Entry 8YHD (electron microscopy, 2.93 A resolution); this record covers chains G and M of the 15 polymer chains in the assembly.

== Chain G ==
Molecule: a protein
Chain sequence (240 residues; each row starts with the number of its first residue):
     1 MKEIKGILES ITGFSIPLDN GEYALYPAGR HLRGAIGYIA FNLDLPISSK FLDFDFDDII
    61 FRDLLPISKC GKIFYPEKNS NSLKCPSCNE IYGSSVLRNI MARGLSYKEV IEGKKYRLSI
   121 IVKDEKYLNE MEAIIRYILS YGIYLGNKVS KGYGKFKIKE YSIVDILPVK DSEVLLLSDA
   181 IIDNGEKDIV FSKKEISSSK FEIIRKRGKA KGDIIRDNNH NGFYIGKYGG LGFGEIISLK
Not modelled in the structure: 1-3, 90, 227, 240
Bound ions: Zn2+ near Cys70 (its only coordinating residue here)

== Chain M ==
Molecule: 66-nt RNA strand
Sequence (66 nucleotides; each row starts with the number of its first residue; note: 1 number in that range is skipped by the numbering (no residue carries it; nothing is unmodelled there); numbers below 1 keep their minus sign (G-10 is residue -10)):
   -10 GGUUAAAACU
     1 CUUCUCAUGC UGGAUUCGAA AUUAGGUGCG CUUCGCGUUU AAGUCCCAUA UGGUGG
Not modelled in the structure: -10, 45-56

== Chain G / chain M interface ==
Pairs across the interface (49; chain G residue first):
  Pro17(G) - U-7(M)  base contact
  Pro17(G) - A-6(M)  phosphate contact
  Leu18(G) - U-7(M)  base contact
  Asp19(G) - U-7(M)  hydrogen bond to the base
  Arg30(G) - U-8(M)  sugar contact
  Arg30(G) - U-7(M)  salt bridge to the phosphate
  His31(G) - U-8(M)  base contact
  His31(G) - U-7(M)  salt bridge to the phosphate
  Arg33(G) - G-9(M)  sugar contact
  Gly34(G) - G-9(M)  hydrogen bond to the sugar
  Gly34(G) - U-8(M)  sugar contact
  Ala35(G) - U-8(M)  base contact
  Gly37(G) - G-9(M)  sugar contact
  Tyr38(G) - G-9(M)  hydrogen bond to the sugar
  Tyr38(G) - U-8(M)  phosphate contact
  Phe41(G) - G-9(M)  phosphate contact
  Ser48(G) - G-9(M)  phosphate contact
  Phe51(G) - G-9(M)  base contact
  Leu52(G) - G-9(M)  phosphate contact
  Met101(G) - U-1(M)  hydrogen bond to the base
  Ala102(G) - U-1(M)  phosphate contact
  Arg103(G) - C-2(M)  hydrogen bond to the sugar
  Arg103(G) - U-1(M)  phosphate contact
  Arg103(G) - C1(M)  hydrogen bond to the sugar
  Leu105(G) - A-3(M)  sugar contact
  Tyr144(G) - U-8(M)  hydrogen bond to the base
  Leu145(G) - U-8(M)  base contact
  Gly146(G) - U-8(M)  hydrogen bond to the base
  Asn147(G) - A-6(M)  hydrogen bond to the phosphate
  Asn147(G) - A-5(M)  phosphate contact
  Lys148(G) - A-5(M)  hydrogen bond to the phosphate
  Val149(G) - U-8(M)  base contact
  Val149(G) - A-5(M)  hydrogen bond to the phosphate
  Ser150(G) - A-4(M)  phosphate contact
  Lys151(G) - A-3(M)  salt bridge to the phosphate
  Val190(G) - U-7(M)  base contact
  Phe191(G) - U-7(M)  phosphate contact
  Ser192(G) - U-8(M)  phosphate contact
  Ser192(G) - U-7(M)  hydrogen bond to the sugar
  Lys193(G) - U-8(M)  phosphate contact
  Lys194(G) - G-9(M)  sugar contact
  Lys194(G) - U-8(M)  hydrogen bond to the phosphate
  Lys194(G) - A-6(M)  hydrogen bond to the base
  Lys194(G) - A-5(M)  sugar contact
  Glu195(G) - G-9(M)  phosphate contact
  Ile196(G) - G-9(M)  hydrogen bond to the phosphate
  Phe201(G) - U-7(M)  sugar contact
  Phe201(G) - A-6(M)  stacking on the base
  Arg205(G) - U-7(M)  base contact

== Overview ==
The interface between chain G and chain M involves 35 residues on one side and 10 on the other, with 15
hydrogen bonds, 3 salt bridges and 1 aromatic stacking contact. Among the polar pairs are Asp19(G)-U-7(M),
Met101(G)-U-1(M) and Tyr144(G)-U-8(M).
Here chain G is a protein and chain M is a 66-nt RNA strand. Entry 8YHD (Cryo-EM structure of CTR-bound type
VII CRISPR-Cas complex at post-state I) was determined by electron microscopy (same publication as 8YHE, 8Z4J,
8Z4L, 8Z99, 8Z9C and 8Z9E).
